Entry 4EJ1 (X-ray diffraction, 1.75 A resolution); this record covers chains A and D.

[Chain A]
Protein: Dihydrofolate reductase
Organism: Escherichia coli
Notes: EC 1.5.1.3
UniProt: P0ABQ4 (DYR_ECOLI); numbering as in UniProt (aligned over 1-159)
Chain sequence (159 residues; numbered 1 to 159; the number before each row is that of its first residue):
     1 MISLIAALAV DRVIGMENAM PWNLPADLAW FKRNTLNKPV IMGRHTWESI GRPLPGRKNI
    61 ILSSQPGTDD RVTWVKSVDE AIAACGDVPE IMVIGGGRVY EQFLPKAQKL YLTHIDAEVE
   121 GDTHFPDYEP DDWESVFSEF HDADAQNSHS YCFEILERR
Small-molecule neighbours: folic acid (FOL): Ile-5, Ala-6, Ala-7, Glu-17, Asp-27, Leu-28, Trp-30, Phe-31, Lys-32, Thr-46, Ile-50, Arg-52, Leu-54, Pro-55, Arg-57, Ile-94, Tyr-100, Thr-113
Swiss-Prot annotation at these positions:
  - binding site (substrate): Ile-5, Asp-27, Arg-52, Arg-57, Thr-113
  - binding site (NADP(+)): Ala-7, Val-13 to Ala-19, His-45, Thr-46, Ser-63, Ser-64, Lys-76, Gly-95 to Gln-102
  - natural variant: Leu-28 (L28R: In strain: B[RT500] isozyme 2), Trp-30 (W30G: In strain: 1810), Glu-154 (E154K: In strain: B[MB1428]; E154Q: In strain: 1810)
  - mutagenesis: Met-16 (M16F/S: Increases catalytic rate about 2-fold; M16N: Increases catalytic rate about 2-fold. Increases catalytic rate about 7-fold; when associated with L-20; Y-42; F-92; A-85 and S-152), Met-20 (M20I/V: Increases catalytic rate 2-fold; M20L: Increases catalytic rate 2.5-fold. Increases catalytic rate about 7-fold; when associated with N-16; Y-42; F-92; A-85 and S-152), Met-42 (M42V: Increases catalytic rate almost 2-fold; M42Y: Increases catalytic rate almost 2-fold. Increases catalytic rate about 7-fold; when associated with N-16; L-20; A-85; F-92 and S-152), Cys-85 (C85A: Decreases catalytic rate by one third. Increases catalytic rate about 7-fold; when associated with N-16; L-20; Y-42; F-92 and S-152), Met-92 (M92F: No effect. Increases catalytic rate about 7-fold; when associated with N-16; L-20; Y-42; A-85 and S-152; M92L: No effect), Cys-152 (C152S: Increases catalytic rate 1.5-fold. Increases catalytic rate about 7-fold; when associated with N-16; L-20; Y-42; A-85 and F-92)

[Chain D]
Protein: Nb113 camelid antibody fragment
Organism: Lama glama
Notes: antibody fragment or engineered binder
Chain sequence (134 residues; numbered 1 to 134; the number before each row is that of its first residue):
     1 QVQLQESGGG LVQAGGSLRL SCTASGRTFS SYAMGWFRQT PGKEREFVAA ITWGGSTTLY
    61 ADSVKGRFTM SRDNAKNTVY LQMNSLKPED TAVYYCAADG SQYRSTYSFR DKPDYGSWGQ
   121 GTQVTVSSHH HHHH
Disordered / not traced: 1-2, 129-134
Cystine bridges: Cys-22/Cys-96

[Interface between chain A and chain D]
Residue-residue contacts (25; chain A residue first):
  Val-10(A) with Trp-53(D); Tyr-103(D); Arg-104(D); Ser-105(D)
  Asp-11(A) with Tyr-103(D), hydrogen bond (backbone-backbone); Arg-104(D); Ser-105(D), hydrogen bond; Ser-108(D), hydrogen bond
  His-114(A) with Trp-53(D); Tyr-103(D)
  Ile-115(A) with Trp-53(D)
  Asp-116(A) with Thr-52(D), hydrogen bond; Trp-53(D); Gly-54(D), hydrogen bond (side chain-backbone); Gly-55(D), hydrogen bond (side chain-backbone); Ser-56(D), hydrogen bond (backbone-side chain)
  Glu-118(A) with Ser-105(D)
  Phe-140(A) with Ser-30(D); Trp-53(D), hydrophobic; Asn-74(D)
  Ser-150(A) with Trp-53(D); Gly-54(D)
  Tyr-151(A) with Trp-53(D), hydrophobic
  Cys-152(A) with Trp-53(D); Tyr-103(D)
Also at the interface, not in a pair above, chain A (12 interface residues in all): His-149, Glu-154
Also at the interface, not in a pair above, chain D (12 interface residues in all): Thr-57

[Summary]
The chain A/chain D interface involves 12 residues from each chain, with 7 hydrogen bonds. Polar contacts
include Asp-11(A)/Ser-105(D), Asp-11(A)/Ser-108(D) and Asp-116(A)/Thr-52(D). Ligands of chain A: folic acid.
UniProt lists 5 substrate-binding residues, 21 NADP+-binding residues and 6 mutagenesis sites on chain A.
Here chain A is Dihydrofolate reductase (Escherichia coli) and chain D is Nb113 camelid antibody fragment
(Lama glama). Entry 4EJ1 (Binding of Nb113 camelid antibody fragment with the binary DHFR:folate complex) was
determined by X-ray diffraction, deposited together with 4EIG and 4FHB.
